PDB entry 1TB6 | X-ray diffraction, 2.50 A resolution | chains L and H of the 3 polymer chains in the assembly

[Chain L]
Molecule: thrombin
Organism: Homo sapiens
Notes: fragment: thrombin light chain; engineered mutation(s): S195A
Reference sequence: P00734 (THRB_HUMAN); residues 1-14 here correspond to UniProt positions 336-349 (UniProt number = residue number + 335)
Chain sequence (49 residues; row label = number of the first residue in the row; a row labelled like 14A-14M holds insertion residues (14A, then the next letters in order)):
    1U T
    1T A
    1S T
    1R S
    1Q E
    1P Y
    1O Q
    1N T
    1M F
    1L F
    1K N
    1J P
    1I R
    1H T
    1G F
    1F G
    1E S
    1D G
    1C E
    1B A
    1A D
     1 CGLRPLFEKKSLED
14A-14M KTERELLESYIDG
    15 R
Unresolved in the structure: 1U, 1T, 1S, 14L-14M, 15
Swiss-Prot annotation at these positions:
  - site: Arg15 (Cleavage)

[Chain H]
Molecule: thrombin
Organism: Homo sapiens
Notes: EC 3.4.21.5; fragment: thrombin heavy chain, serine protease
Reference sequence: P00734 (THRB_HUMAN); the construct lacks a stretch of the UniProt sequence and is renumbered around it, so the offset changes along the chain: 16-36 = UniProt 364-384; 37-60 = UniProt 386-409; 61-77 = UniProt 419-435; 78-97 = UniProt 437-456; 7 more segments
Chain sequence (259 residues; row label = number of the first residue in the row; note: 1 number in that range is skipped by the numbering (no residue carries it; nothing is unmodelled there); a row labelled like 60A-60I holds insertion residues (60A, then the next letters in order)):
    16 IVEGSDAEIGMSPWQVMLFRK
   36A S
    37 PQELLCGASLISDRWVLTAAHCLL
60A-60I YPPWDKNFT
    61 ENDLLVRIGKHSRTRYE
   77A R
    78 NIEKISMLEKIYIHPRYNWR
   97A E
    98 NLDRDIALMKLKKPVAFSDYIHPVCLPDRETA
129A-129C ASL
   130 LQAGYKGRVTGWGNLKET
147A-147E WTANV
   148 GKGQPSVLQVVNLPIVERPVCKDSTRIRITDNMFCAG
  184A Y
   185 KP
186A-186D DEGK
   187 RGDACEGDAGGPFVMKSP
204A-204B FN
   205 NRWYQMGIVSWGE
   219 GCD
  221A R
   222 DGKYGFYTHVFRLKKWIQKVIDQFGE
Differences from the reference sequence: engineered mutation Ala195 (Ser568 in P00734)
Disulfide bonds: Cys42-Cys58, Cys168-Cys182, Cys191-Cys220
Covalent attachments: N-acetylglucosamine (NAG) linked to Asn60G
Swiss-Prot annotation at these positions:
  - region: Ala183 to Val200 (High affinity receptor-binding region which is also known as the TP508 peptide)
  - active site (Charge relay system): His57, Asp102
  - glycosylation: Asn60G (N-linked (GlcNAc...) (complex) asparagine)

[Chain L / chain H interface]
Contacting residue pairs (81):
  Cys1(L) with Pro120(H); Val121(H); Cys122(H), disulfide; Arg206(H), hydrogen bond (backbone-side chain)
  Asp1A(L) with His119(H), salt bridge; Arg206(H)
  Ala1B(L) with Arg206(H), hydrogen bond (backbone-side chain)
  Gly1D(L) with Phe114(H); Pro120(H)
  Ser1E(L) with Ser48(H); Asp49(H), hydrogen bond (backbone-side chain); Phe114(H)
  Gly1F(L) with Asp49(H); Arg50(H)
  Phe1G(L) with Ile47(H); Ser48(H), hydrogen bond (backbone-side chain); Arg50(H); Trp51(H); Ile242(H), hydrophobic
  Thr1H(L) with Trp51(H), hydrogen bond (backbone-side chain); Ile242(H); Asp243(H); Gly246(H); Glu247(H)
  Arg1I(L) with Gly246(H); Glu247(H), hydrogen bond (side chain-backbone)
  Phe1L(L) with Lys235(H); Ile238(H), hydrophobic; Gln239(H); Ile242(H), hydrophobic
  Phe1M(L) with Lys235(H); Gln239(H)
  Tyr1P(L) with Leu123(H); Arg206(H); Tyr208(H)
  Glu1Q(L) with Asn204B(H)
  Gly2(L) with Pro120(H), hydrogen bond (backbone-backbone); Cys122(H), hydrogen bond (backbone-side chain); Arg206(H); Trp207(H), hydrogen bond (backbone-backbone)
  Leu3(L) with His119(H), hydrogen bond (backbone-side chain); Asn205(H); Arg206(H)
  Arg4(L) with Gly25(H); Met26(H), hydrogen bond (side chain-backbone); Pro28(H); Trp29(H); Trp207(H)
  Pro5(L) with Ser115(H); Asp116(H)
  Leu6(L) with Ile24(H); Asp116(H)
  Phe7(L) with Glu23(H); Ile24(H); Gly25(H); Met26(H), hydrophobic
  Glu8(L) with Lys202(H), salt bridge; Asn205(H); Trp207(H), hydrogen bond
  Lys9(L) with His119(H)
  Asp14(L) with Glu23(H); Met26(H); Arg137(H), salt bridge
  Lys14A(L) with Glu23(H), hydrogen bond (backbone-side chain)
  Thr14B(L) with Arg137(H); Asn159(H)
  Glu14C(L) with Arg137(H); Lys202(H), salt bridge
  Glu14E(L) with Asn159(H), hydrogen bond; Lys186D(H), salt bridge
  Leu14F(L) with Lys135(H); Asn159(H); Trp207(H), hydrophobic
  Ser14I(L) with Gly133(H); Tyr134(H); Lys135(H), hydrogen bond (side chain-backbone)
  Tyr14J(L) with Tyr134(H), hydrophobic; Lys135(H); Met201(H); Lys202(H), hydrogen bond (side chain-backbone)
  Ile14K(L) with Tyr134(H)
Other interface residues (no listed pair), chain L (31 interface residues in all): Glu1C
Other interface residues (no listed pair), chain H (44 interface residues in all): Tyr117, Leu129C, Gln131, Tyr184A, Pro204
Disulfides between the chains: Cys1(L)-Cys122(H)

[Overview]
31 residues of chain L and 44 residues of chain H are in contact; the contacts include 1 disulfide bond, 16
hydrogen bonds and 5 salt bridges. Among the polar pairs are Asp1A(L)-His119(H), Glu8(L)-Lys202(H) and
Asp14(L)-Arg137(H). N-acetylglucosamine is covalently linked to Asn60G(H).
Chain L is thrombin and chain H is thrombin, both from Homo sapiens; the structure, 2.5A Crystal Structure of
the Antithrombin-Thrombin-Heparin Ternary Complex, was determined by X-ray diffraction.
